4BCI - chains A and B; structure by X-ray diffraction, 3.10 A resolution.

[Chain A]
Protein: Cyclin-dependent kinase 9
Source organism: Homo sapiens
Notes: EC 2.7.11.22, 2.7.11.23
Reference sequence: P50750 (CDK9_HUMAN); residues 2-330 here = UniProt positions 2-330
Amino-acid sequence (331 residues; each row starts with the number of its first residue; numbering starts at 0):
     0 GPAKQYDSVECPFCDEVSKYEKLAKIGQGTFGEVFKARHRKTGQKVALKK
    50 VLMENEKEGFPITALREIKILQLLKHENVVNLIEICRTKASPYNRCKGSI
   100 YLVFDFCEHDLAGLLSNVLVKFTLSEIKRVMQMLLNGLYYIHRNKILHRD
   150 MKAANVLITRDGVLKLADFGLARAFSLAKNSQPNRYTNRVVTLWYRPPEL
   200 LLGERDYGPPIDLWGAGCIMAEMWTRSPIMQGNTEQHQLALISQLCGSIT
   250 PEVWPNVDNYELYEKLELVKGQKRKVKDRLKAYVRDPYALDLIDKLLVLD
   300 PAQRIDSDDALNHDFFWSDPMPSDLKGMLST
Not modelled in the structure: 0-4, 88-96, 178-181, 327-330
Modified residues: Thr186 (phosphothreonine; TPO)
Differences from the reference sequence: expression tag (0-1)
Ligand contacts: T3E (3-[[5-cyano-4-[4-methyl-2-(methylamino)-1,3-thiazol-5-yl]pyrimidin-2-yl]amino]benzenesulfonamide): Ile25, Phe30, Val33, Ala46, Lys48, Val79, Phe103, Asp104, Phe105, Cys106, Glu107, His108, Asp109, Leu156, Asp167
Swiss-Prot annotation at these positions:
  - region: Ala166 to Thr191 (T-loop)
  - active site: Asp149 (Proton acceptor)
  - binding site (ATP): Ile25 to Val33, Lys48, Asp104 to Cys106, Asp167
  - modified residue: Lys44 (N6-acetyllysine), Lys48 (N6-acetyllysine), Ser175 (Phosphoserine), Thr186 (Phosphothreonine)
  - natural variant: Arg225 (R225C: Found in patients with global developmental delay and epilepsy with history of choanal atresia; uncertain significance)
  - mutagenesis: Lys44 (K44R: Impaired kinase and transcriptional elongation activities, but normal cyclin T1 and HEXIM1 binding), Lys48 (K48Q: Mimics acetylation; leading to impaired protein kinase activity; K48R: Decreased acetylation; leading to enhanced protein kinase activity), Asp167 (D167N: Abrogates kinase activity), Ser175 (S175A: Constitutive kinase activity; S175D: Mimics phosphorylation, constitutive loss of kinase activity), Thr186 (T186A: Abrogates autophosphorylation; no effect on kinase activity, but impaired CTD phosphorylation; T186D: Mimics autophosphorylation ...)
Reported in the primary citation:
  - binding site for T3E: Ile25, Ala46, Phe103, Glu107, Leu156, Asp167
  - conformationally variable residues (loop rearrangement, order/disorder transition): Phe30, Lys48, Leu51

[Chain B]
Protein: Cyclin-T1
Source organism: Homo sapiens
Reference sequence: O60563 (CCNT1_HUMAN); residues 2-259 here = UniProt positions 2-259
Amino-acid sequence (260 residues; row label = number of the first residue in the row; numbering starts at 0):
     0 GPEGERKNNNKRWYFTREQLENSPSRRFGVDPDKELSYRQQAANLLQDMG
    50 QRLNVSQLTINTAIVYMHRFYMIQSFTRFPGNSVAPAALFLAAKVEGQPK
   100 KLEHVIKVAHTCLHPQESLPDTRSEAYLQQVQDLVILESIILQTLGFELT
   150 IDHPHTHVVKCTQLVRASKDLAQTSYFMATNSLHLTTFSLQYTPPVVACV
   200 CIHLACKWSNWEIPVSTDGKHWWEYVDATVTLELLDELTHELLQILEKTP
   250 NRLKRIWNWR
Not modelled in the structure: 0-7
Differences from the reference sequence: expression tag (0-1); engineered mutation Arg77 (Gln in O60563), Gly96 (Glu in O60563), Leu241 (Phe in O60563)
Swiss-Prot annotation at these positions:
  - motif: Lys253 to Arg259 (Nuclear localization signal, and interaction with Tat-TAR RNA)
  - modified residue: Ser117 (Phosphoserine)

[Chain A / chain B interface]
Contacting residue pairs (36):
  Asp6(A) - Arg77(B)  hydrogen bond (backbone-side chain)
  Ser7(A) - Arg77(B)
  Val8(A) - Gln73(B)
  Val8(A) - Arg77(B)
  Val8(A) - Phe78(B)  hydrophobic
  Glu9(A) - Gln73(B)  hydrogen bond (backbone-side chain)
  Cys10(A) - Gln142(B)
  Pro11(A) - Ile72(B)
  Phe12(A) - Arg11(B)
  Phe12(A) - Trp12(B)  hydrophobic
  Phe12(A) - Ile72(B)  hydrophobic
  Phe12(A) - Thr143(B)
  Phe12(A) - Gly145(B)
  Cys13(A) - Gln142(B)
  Lys56(A) - Leu101(B)
  Glu57(A) - Phe89(B)
  Glu57(A) - Lys93(B)  hydrogen bond (backbone-side chain)
  Glu57(A) - Lys99(B)
  Glu57(A) - Lys100(B)
  Glu57(A) - Leu101(B)  hydrogen bond (side chain-backbone)
  Gly58(A) - Lys93(B)
  Gly58(A) - Glu137(B)
  Phe59(A) - Lys93(B)  hydrogen bond (backbone-side chain)
  Phe59(A) - Glu137(B)  hydrogen bond (backbone-side chain)
  Phe59(A) - Leu141(B)  hydrophobic
  Phe59(A) - Phe146(B)  hydrophobic
  Ile61(A) - Lys93(B)
  Ile61(A) - Pro98(B)  hydrophobic
  Leu64(A) - Leu90(B)  hydrophobic
  Leu64(A) - Lys93(B)
  Leu64(A) - Val94(B)  hydrophobic
  Leu64(A) - Leu148(B)  hydrophobic
  Gln71(A) - Phe146(B)  hydrogen bond (side chain-backbone)
  Ile84(A) - Phe146(B)  hydrophobic
  Arg86(A) - Gln142(B)
  Ile99(A) - Gln142(B)
Also at the interface, not in a pair above, chain A (20 interface residues in all): Ile67, Lys68
Also at the interface, not in a pair above, chain B (24 interface residues in all): Val134, Glu147, Thr149

[In short]
The interface between chain A and chain B involves 20 residues on one side and 24 on the other, with 7
hydrogen bonds. Polar pairs include Asp6(A)-Arg77(B), Glu9(A)-Gln73(B) and Glu57(A)-Lys93(B). The paper
reports a binding site for T3E at Ile25(A), Ala46(A) and Phe103(A) among others; conformational variability at
Phe30(A), Lys48(A) and Leu51(A).
Here chain A is Cyclin-dependent kinase 9 and chain B is Cyclin-T1, both from Homo sapiens. Entry 4BCI
(Structure of CDK9 in complex with cyclin T and a 2-amino-4-heteroaryl- pyrimidine inhibitor) was determined
by X-ray diffraction together with 4BCF, 4BCH, 4BCJ, 4BCK, 4BCM, 4BCN, 4BCO and 4BCQ from the same study.
